Entry 4OB1 (X-ray diffraction, 1.63 A resolution); this record covers chains A and B.

== Chain A ==
Protein: Cobalt-containing nitrile hydratase subunit alpha
Organism: Pseudonocardia thermophila
Notes: EC 4.2.1.84; fragment: Nitrile hydratase alpha subunit
UniProt: Q7SID2 (NHAA_PSETH); numbering as in UniProt (aligned over 1-204)
Chain sequence (290 residues; each row starts with the number of its first residue; numbers below 1 keep their minus sign (Met-79 is residue -79)):
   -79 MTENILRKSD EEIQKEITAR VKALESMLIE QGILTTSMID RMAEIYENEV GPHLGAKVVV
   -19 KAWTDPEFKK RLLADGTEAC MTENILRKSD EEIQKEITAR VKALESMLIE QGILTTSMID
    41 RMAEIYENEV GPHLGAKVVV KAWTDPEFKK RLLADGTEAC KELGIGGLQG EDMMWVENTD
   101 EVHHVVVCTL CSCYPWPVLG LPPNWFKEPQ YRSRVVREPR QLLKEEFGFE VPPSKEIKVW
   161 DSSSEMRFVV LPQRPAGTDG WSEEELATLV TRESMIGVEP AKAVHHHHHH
Not modelled in the structure: -79 to 1, 205-210
Differences from the reference sequence: initiating methionine (-79); expression tag (-78 to 0, 205-210)
Modified residues: Cys111 (3-sulfinoalanine; CSD)
UniProt features mapped onto this chain:
  - binding site (Co(2+)): Cys108, Cys111, Ser112, Cys113
  - modified residue: Cys111 (Cysteine sulfinic acid (-SO2H)), Cys113 (Cysteine sulfenic acid (-SOH))
Bound ions: Co2+: Ser112, Cys113 (together with 1-butane boronic acid)
Ligand contacts: 1-butane boronic acid (BUB): Gln89, Cys108, Cys111, Ser112, Cys113, Trp116, Arg167
Reported in the primary citation:
  - binding site for 1-butane boronic acid: Cys113
  - Co2+ coordination: Cys113

== Chain B ==
Protein: Cobalt-containing nitrile hydratase subunit beta
Organism: Pseudonocardia thermophila
Notes: EC 4.2.1.84; fragment: Nitrile hydratase beta subunit
UniProt: Q7SID3 (NHAB_PSETH); residue numbers follow UniProt; this construct covers 1-233
Chain sequence (233 residues; each row starts with the number of its first residue):
     1 MNGVYDVGGT DGLGPINRPA DEPVFRAEWE KVAFAMFPAT FRAGFMGLDE FRFGIEQMNP
    61 AEYLESPYYW HWIRTYIHHG VRTGKIDLEE LERRTQYYRE NPDAPLPEHE QKPELIEFVN
   121 QAVYGGLPAS REVDRPPKFK EGDVVRFSTA SPKGHARRAR YVRGKTGTVV KHHGAYIYPD
   181 TAGNGLGECP EHLYTVRFTA QELWGPEGDP NSSVYYDCWE PYIELVDTKA AAA
Not modelled in the structure: 229-233
Ligand contacts: 1-butane boronic acid (BUB): Phe37, Leu48, Phe51, Arg52, Tyr68, Trp72

== How chain A and chain B interact ==
Contacting residue pairs (188):
  Asn4(A) with Glu65(B), hydrogen bond
  Arg7(A) with Glu65(B), salt bridge
  Gln14(A) with Trp29(B), hydrogen bond
  Glu16(A) with Arg99(B), salt bridge
  Ile17(A) with Trp29(B), hydrophobic; Pro67(B), hydrophobic; Trp70(B), hydrophobic
  Thr18(A) with Trp29(B)
  Ala19(A) with Thr95(B); Arg99(B)
  Arg20(A) with Trp70(B); Arg74(B); Thr95(B)
  Val21(A) with Trp29(B), hydrophobic; Val32(B), hydrophobic; Ile73(B), hydrophobic
  Lys22(A) with Tyr98(B); Pro102(B), hydrogen bond (side chain-backbone); Ala104(B), hydrogen bond (side chain-backbone); Leu106(B)
  Ala23(A) with Leu91(B); Arg94(B); Thr95(B); Tyr98(B)
  Leu24(A) with Met36(B), hydrophobic; Leu91(B)
  Glu25(A) with Val32(B); Met36(B); Leu106(B)
  Ser26(A) with Arg94(B), hydrogen bond; Tyr98(B); Pro107(B)
  Met27(A) with Asp87(B); Glu90(B); Leu91(B), hydrophobic; Arg94(B)
  Leu28(A) with Met36(B), hydrophobic; Thr40(B); Phe45(B), hydrophobic; Ile86(B), hydrophobic
  Ile29(A) with Leu106(B), hydrophobic; Pro107(B); His109(B)
  Glu30(A) with Arg94(B), salt bridge; Pro107(B)
  Gln31(A) with Phe45(B); Lys85(B), hydrogen bond (side chain-backbone); Ile86(B)
  Gly32(A) with Lys112(B), hydrogen bond (backbone-side chain)
  Ile33(A) with Ala39(B); Ala43(B), hydrophobic; Phe45(B), hydrophobic; Leu115(B)
  Leu34(A) with Ala39(B), hydrophobic
  Thr35(A) with His109(B); Glu110(B); Gln111(B); Leu115(B)
  Thr36(A) with His109(B), hydrogen bond (backbone-side chain); Gln111(B), hydrogen bond
  Ser37(A) with Gln111(B), hydrogen bond; Ile116(B)
  Met38(A) with Ala39(B); Leu115(B), hydrophobic; Ile116(B), hydrophobic; Val119(B), hydrophobic
  Ile39(A) with Ala35(B), hydrophobic
  Arg41(A) with Val119(B); Asn120(B), hydrogen bond
  Met42(A) with Phe34(B), hydrophobic; Ala35(B), hydrophobic; Pro38(B), hydrophobic; Val119(B), hydrophobic
  Ala43(A) with Phe25(B), hydrophobic; Lys31(B)
  Ile45(A) with Val119(B), hydrophobic; Asn120(B); Val123(B), hydrophobic; Tyr124(B)
  Tyr46(A) with Val24(B); Phe34(B), hydrophobic; Val123(B)
  Glu47(A) with Phe25(B); Lys31(B), salt bridge
  Glu49(A) with Tyr124(B), hydrogen bond
  Val50(A) with Tyr124(B)
  Gly86(A) with Val123(B); Tyr124(B)
  Gly87(A) with Val123(B); Tyr124(B); Gly126(B)
  Leu88(A) with Ala122(B); Val123(B), hydrogen bond (backbone-backbone); Gly126(B); Leu127(B), hydrophobic
  Gln89(A) with Leu48(B)
  Glu91(A) with Gly126(B); Leu127(B), hydrogen bond (side chain-backbone); Pro128(B)
  Asp92(A) with Tyr176(B), hydrogen bond
  Thr109(A) with Tyr5(B); Val7(B); Gly8(B); Tyr161(B)
  Leu110(A) with Tyr5(B); Asp6(B); Arg157(B); Tyr216(B)
  Cys111(A) with Arg52(B); Arg157(B)
  Ser112(A) with Tyr68(B), hydrogen bond
  Cys113(A) with Arg52(B)
  Trp116(A) with Phe34(B), hydrophobic
  Leu121(A) with Val24(B), hydrophobic; Phe25(B), hydrophobic; Phe34(B), hydrophobic; Tyr69(B)
  Pro123(A) with Glu22(B)
  Asn124(A) with Glu22(B), hydrogen bond (backbone-side chain); Arg26(B)
  Trp125(A) with Ile16(B), hydrophobic; Asn17(B); Arg18(B)
  Lys127(A) with Tyr68(B)
  Glu128(A) with Asn17(B)
  Pro129(A) with Leu13(B); Leu64(B), hydrophobic
  Gln130(A) with Leu13(B), hydrogen bond (side chain-backbone); Gly14(B); Pro15(B); Ile16(B)
  Tyr131(A) with Ile16(B)
  Arg132(A) with Tyr5(B), hydrogen bond (side chain-backbone); Val7(B); Tyr63(B), hydrogen bond
  Ser133(A) with Val7(B); Gly9(B), hydrogen bond (backbone-backbone); Thr10(B), hydrogen bond (side chain-backbone); Leu13(B)
  Val136(A) with Gly8(B); Gly9(B); Tyr161(B); Trp204(B), hydrogen bond (backbone-side chain); Val214(B)
  Arg137(A) with Gly9(B); Asp11(B), salt bridge; Trp204(B)
  Pro139(A) with Ser212(B)
  Arg140(A) with Asp209(B), salt bridge; Asn211(B), hydrogen bond (side chain-backbone)
  Glu146(A) with Ile16(B); Arg18(B), salt bridge
  Phe147(A) with Arg18(B)
  Pro153(A) with Asn211(B), hydrogen bond (backbone-side chain)
  Ser154(A) with Asn211(B), hydrogen bond (backbone-side chain)
  Lys155(A) with Asn211(B), hydrogen bond (backbone-side chain)
  Glu156(A) with Arg197(B), salt bridge; Asn211(B); Ser213(B), hydrogen bond
  Ile157(A) with Asn211(B), hydrogen bond (backbone-backbone); Ser212(B), hydrogen bond (backbone-side chain); Ser213(B), hydrogen bond (backbone-backbone)
  Lys158(A) with Arg197(B); Ser213(B); Tyr215(B), hydrogen bond
  Val159(A) with Ser213(B), hydrogen bond (backbone-backbone); Val214(B); Tyr215(B), hydrogen bond (backbone-backbone)
  Trp160(A) with Tyr215(B), hydrophobic
  Asp161(A) with Tyr161(B), hydrogen bond; Tyr215(B), hydrogen bond (backbone-backbone); Tyr216(B)
  Ser162(A) with Arg157(B)
  Ser163(A) with Arg157(B), hydrogen bond (backbone-side chain); Tyr216(B); Asp217(B), hydrogen bond (side chain-backbone); Trp219(B)
  Ser164(A) with Leu193(B); Asp217(B), hydrogen bond; Trp219(B)
  Glu165(A) with Leu48(B); Arg52(B), salt bridge
  Met166(A) with His173(B); Tyr176(B); Leu193(B), hydrophobic; Asp217(B)
  Arg167(A) with Arg52(B)
  Phe168(A) with Asp217(B)
Interface residues without a listed pair, chain A (87 interface residues in all): Thr2, Ile13, Met94, Cys108, Leu142, Arg192, Glu199
Interface residues without a listed pair, chain B (92 interface residues in all): Ala27, Trp72, Tyr76, Ile77, Asp103, Gly125, Ala129, Ala159, Lys171, Thr195
Interface features reported in the paper:
  - specific contacts: Arg157(B)-Cys113(A) (water-mediated contact)

== Summary ==
The interface between chain A and chain B involves 87 residues on one side and 92 on the other; the contacts
include 39 hydrogen bonds and 9 salt bridges. Polar pairs include Arg7(A)-Glu65(B), Glu16(A)-Arg99(B) and
Glu30(A)-Arg94(B). The authors report a water-mediated contact between Arg157(B) and Cys113(A). From the
paper: a binding site for 1-butane boronic acid at Cys113(A); Co2+ coordination by Cys113(A).
Chain A is Cobalt-containing nitrile hydratase subunit alpha and chain B is Cobalt-containing nitrile
hydratase subunit beta, both from Pseudonocardia thermophila; the structure, Crystal Structure of Nitrile
Hydratase from Pseudonocardia thermophila bound to Butaneboronic Acid via Co-crystallization, was determined
by X-ray diffraction (same publication as 4OB0, 4OB2 and 4OB3).
